PDB entry 8UI6 | X-ray diffraction, 2.65 A resolution | chains A and B

== Chain A ==
Protein: Glycosyl transferase
Organism: Toxoplasma gondii ME49
Notes: EC 2.4.1.41
UniProt: A0A125YMZ8 (A0A125YMZ8_TOXGM); residue numbers follow UniProt; this construct covers 74-635
Sequence (563 residues; numbered 73 to 635; the number before each row is that of its first residue):
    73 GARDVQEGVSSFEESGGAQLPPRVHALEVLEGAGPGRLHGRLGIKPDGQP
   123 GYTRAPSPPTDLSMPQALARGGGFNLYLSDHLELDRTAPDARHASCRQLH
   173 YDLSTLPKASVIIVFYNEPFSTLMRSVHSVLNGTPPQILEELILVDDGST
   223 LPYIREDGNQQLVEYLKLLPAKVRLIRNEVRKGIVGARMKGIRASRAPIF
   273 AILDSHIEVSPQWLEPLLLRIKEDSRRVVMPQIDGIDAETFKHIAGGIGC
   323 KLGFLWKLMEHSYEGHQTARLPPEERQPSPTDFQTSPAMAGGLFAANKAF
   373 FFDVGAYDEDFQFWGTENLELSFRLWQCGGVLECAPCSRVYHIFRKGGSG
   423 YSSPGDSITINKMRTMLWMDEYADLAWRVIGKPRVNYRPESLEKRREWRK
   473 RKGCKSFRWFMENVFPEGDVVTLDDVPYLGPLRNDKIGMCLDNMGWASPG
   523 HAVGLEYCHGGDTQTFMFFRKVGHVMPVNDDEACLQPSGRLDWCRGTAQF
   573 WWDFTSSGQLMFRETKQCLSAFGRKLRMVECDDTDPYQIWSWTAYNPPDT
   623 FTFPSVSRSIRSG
Unresolved in the structure: 73-101, 629-635
Construct notes: expression tag (73); engineered mutation Ser297 (Gly in A0A125YMZ8)
Disulfides: Cys168-Cys409, Cys322-Cys406, Cys400-Cys476, Cys512-Cys530, Cys556-Cys566, Cys590-Cys603
Ion coordination: Mn2+ site 1: Asp276, His278, His414 (together with UDP); Mn2+ site 2: His333, Glu336
Ligand contacts:
  - 2-acetamido-2-deoxy-alpha-D-galactopyranose (A2G): Ile320, Leu327, Met331, Glu332, His333, Ser334, Glu554, Trp565
  - UDP (uridine-5'-diphosphate): Val186, Phe187, Tyr188, Glu190, Asp219, Arg253, Gly255, Ile256, Ala259, Arg260, Asp276, Ser277, His278, Trp386, His414, Arg417, Tyr423
Reported in the primary citation:
  - binding site for 2-acetamido-2-deoxy-alpha-D-galactopyranose: His333, Ser334, Glu554
  - Mn2+ coordination: Asp276, His278, His333, Glu336, His414
  - Mn2+ coordination through a water molecule: Glu554
  - mutagenesis - I320P, E332A (16-fold), E332D, S334A, E336A, E336Q, Y459A, E554A, F623A/F625A: decreased catalytic activity
  - mutagenesis - P619A/P620A: increased catalytic activity
  - catalytic residues: Glu332

== Chain B ==
Protein: Mucin-5AC
UniProt: P98088 (MUC5A_HUMAN); residues 1-16 here correspond to UniProt positions 2449-2464 (UniProt number = residue number + 2448)
Sequence (16 residues; row label = number of the first residue in the row):
     1 GTTPSPVPTTSTTSAP
Unresolved in the structure: 7-16
UniProt features mapped onto this chain:
  - glycosylation (O-linked (GalNAc) threonine): Thr3, Thr13
Covalent attachments: 2-acetamido-2-deoxy-alpha-D-galactopyranose (A2G) linked to Thr3

== Chain A / chain B interface ==
Contacting residue pairs (11; chain A residue first):
  Gly319(A) with Pro4(B); Ser5(B), hydrogen bond (backbone-side chain)
  Ile320(A) with Thr2(B)
  Glu332(A) with Thr2(B), hydrogen bond
  Ser334(A) with Ser5(B)
  Ala362(A) with Thr2(B)
  Trp386(A) with Gly1(B); Thr2(B)
  Phe416(A) with Thr2(B); Thr3(B); Pro4(B)
Other interface residues (no listed pair), chain A (8 interface residues in all): Arg567
Other interface residues (no listed pair), chain B (6 interface residues in all): Pro6
Interface features reported in the paper:
  - residue pairs: Glu332(A)-Thr2(B)
  - interface residues, chain A: Gly319(A)

== In short ==
The interface between chain A and chain B involves 8 residues on one side and 6 on the other; the contacts
include 2 hydrogen bonds. Among the polar pairs are Gly319(A)-Ser5(B) and Glu332(A)-Thr2(B). The authors
report a contact between Glu332(A) and Thr2(B). From the paper: the catalytic residue Glu332(A); I320P, E332A
and E332D of chain A, among others, reduce catalytic activity; 10 substitutions were tested in all.
Chain A is Glycosyl transferase (Toxoplasma gondii ME49) and chain B is Mucin-5AC; the structure, X-ray
crystal structure of Toxoplasma gondii GalNAc-T3 in complex with UDP-GalNAc, Mn2+, and Muc5AC-3,13, was
determined by X-ray diffraction together with 8UJH from the same study.
